PDB entry 6K60 | X-ray diffraction, 3.15 A resolution | chains A and B of the 4 polymer chains in the assembly

Chain A:
Name: HLA class I histocompatibility antigen, alpha chain G
Source organism: Homo sapiens
Reference sequence: P17693 (HLAG_HUMAN); residues 1-276 here correspond to UniProt positions 25-300 (UniProt number = residue number + 24)
Amino-acid sequence (277 residues; row label = number of the first residue in the row; numbering starts at 0):
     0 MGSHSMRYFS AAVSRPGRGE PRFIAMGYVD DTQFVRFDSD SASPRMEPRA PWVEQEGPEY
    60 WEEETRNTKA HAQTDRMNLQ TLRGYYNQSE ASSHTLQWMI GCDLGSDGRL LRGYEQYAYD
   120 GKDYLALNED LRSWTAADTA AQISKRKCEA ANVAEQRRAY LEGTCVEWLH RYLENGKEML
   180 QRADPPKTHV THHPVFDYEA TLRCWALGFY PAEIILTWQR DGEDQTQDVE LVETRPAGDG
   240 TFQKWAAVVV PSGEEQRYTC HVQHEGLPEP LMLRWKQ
Disordered / not traced: 0-1, 104-108, 195-197, 218-225, 275-276
Sequence notes: initiating methionine (0); engineered mutation Ser42 (Cys66 in P17693)
Disulfide bonds: Cys101-Cys164, Cys203-Cys259
UniProt features mapped onto this chain:
  - region: Lys275, Gln276 (Connecting peptide)
  - binding site (a peptide antigen): Tyr7, His70, Asn77, Tyr84, Ser143, Lys146, Gln155, Arg156, Tyr159, Tyr171
  - glycosylation: Asn86 (N-linked (GlcNAc...) asparagine)

Chain B:
Name: Beta-2-microglobulin
Source organism: Homo sapiens
Reference sequence: P61769 (B2MG_HUMAN); residues 1-99 here correspond to UniProt positions 21-119 (UniProt number = residue number + 20)
Amino-acid sequence (100 residues; each row starts with the number of its first residue; numbering starts at 0):
     0 MIQRTPKIQV YSRHPAENGK SNFLNCYVSG FHPSDIEVDL LKNGERIEKV EHSDLSFSKD
    60 WSFYLLYYTE FTPTEKDEYA CRVNHVTLSQ PKIVKWDRDM
Sequence notes: initiating methionine (0)
Disulfide bonds: Cys25-Cys80
UniProt features mapped onto this chain:
  - modified residue: Gln2 (Pyrrolidone carboxylic acid)
  - glycosylation: Ile1 (N-linked (Glc) (glycation) isoleucine), Lys19 (N-linked (Glc) (glycation) lysine), Lys41 (N-linked (Glc) (glycation) lysine), Lys48 (N-linked (Glc) (glycation) lysine), Lys58 (N-linked (Glc) (glycation) lysine), Lys91 (N-linked (Glc) (glycation) lysine), Lys94 (N-linked (Glc) (glycation) lysine)

Chain A / chain B interface:
Residue-residue contacts - 50 pairs, chain A then chain B:
  Arg6(A) - Lys58(B)
  Phe8(A) - Phe56(B)  hydrophobic
  Ser9(A) - Phe56(B)
  Val12(A) - Ser33(B)
  Arg17(A) - Asp34(B)  salt bridge
  Ile23(A) - Leu54(B)  hydrophobic
  Met25(A) - Leu54(B)
  Tyr27(A) - Ser55(B)  hydrogen bond
  Gln32(A) - Asp53(B)
  Arg35(A) - Asp53(B)
  Arg35(A) - Leu54(B)  hydrogen bond (side chain-backbone)
  Arg48(A) - Asp53(B)  salt bridge
  Gln96(A) - His31(B)  hydrogen bond
  Gln96(A) - Phe56(B)
  Gln96(A) - Trp60(B)  hydrogen bond (side chain-backbone)
  Gln96(A) - Phe62(B)
  Trp97(A) - Phe56(B)
  Met98(A) - Lys58(B)
  Gln115(A) - Trp60(B)
  Ala117(A) - Trp60(B)  hydrophobic
  Asp119(A) - Ile1(B)
  Asp119(A) - His31(B)
  Gly120(A) - His31(B)
  Gly120(A) - Trp60(B)
  Lys121(A) - Ile1(B)
  Asp122(A) - Trp60(B)  hydrogen bond
  Arg202(A) - Asp98(B)  hydrogen bond (side chain-backbone)
  Arg202(A) - Met99(B)
  Trp204(A) - Asp98(B)
  Trp204(A) - Met99(B)  hydrophobic
  Val231(A) - Gln8(B)
  Glu232(A) - Gln8(B)  hydrogen bond (backbone-side chain)
  Glu232(A) - Tyr26(B)
  Glu232(A) - Ser28(B)  hydrogen bond
  Thr233(A) - Tyr26(B)
  Arg234(A) - Gln8(B)  hydrogen bond
  Arg234(A) - Tyr10(B)
  Arg234(A) - Tyr26(B)
  Arg234(A) - Met99(B)  hydrogen bond (side chain-backbone)
  Pro235(A) - Tyr10(B)  hydrogen bond (backbone-side chain)
  Pro235(A) - Tyr26(B)
  Ala236(A) - Arg12(B)
  Ala236(A) - Asn24(B)  hydrogen bond (backbone-side chain)
  Gly237(A) - Arg12(B)
  Gly237(A) - Leu65(B)
  Asp238(A) - Arg12(B)
  Gln242(A) - Tyr10(B)
  Gln242(A) - Ser11(B)
  Gln242(A) - Arg12(B)  hydrogen bond (side chain-backbone)
  Trp244(A) - Met99(B)  hydrogen bond (side chain-backbone)
Also at the interface, not in a pair above, chain A (37 interface residues in all): Ala10, Ser92, Thr94, Tyr116, His192
Also at the interface, not in a pair above, chain B (26 interface residues in all): Met0, Lys6, His13, Pro32, Tyr63

In short:
Chain A and chain B form an interface of 37 and 26 residues respectively; the contacts include 14 hydrogen
bonds and 2 salt bridges. Among the polar pairs are Arg17(A)-Asp34(B), Arg48(A)-Asp53(B) and
Tyr27(A)-Ser55(B). UniProt lists 10 peptide antigen-binding residues on chain A.
Here chain A is HLA class I histocompatibility antigen, alpha chain G and chain B is Beta-2-microglobulin,
both from Homo sapiens. Entry 6K60 (Structural and functional basis for HLA-G isoform recognition of immune
checkpoint receptor LILRBs) was determined by X-ray diffraction.
